5A4V - chains A and E of the 6 polymer chains in the assembly; structure by X-ray diffraction, 2.38 A resolution.

Chain A (and E):
Protein: Glutathione S-transferase F2
Source organism: Arabidopsis thaliana
Notes: EC 2.5.1.18; chain E of this document is another copy of the same molecule, construct and numbering; everything in this record applies to it too
UniProt: P46422 (GSTF2_ARATH); residue numbers follow UniProt; this construct covers 1-212
Sequence (212 residues; row label = number of the first residue in the row):
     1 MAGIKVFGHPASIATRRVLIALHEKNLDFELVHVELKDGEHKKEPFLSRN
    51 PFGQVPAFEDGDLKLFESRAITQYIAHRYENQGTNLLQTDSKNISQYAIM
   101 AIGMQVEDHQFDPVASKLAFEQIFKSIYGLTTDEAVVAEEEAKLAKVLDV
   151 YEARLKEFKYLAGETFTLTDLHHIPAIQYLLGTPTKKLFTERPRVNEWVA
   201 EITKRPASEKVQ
Not modelled in the structure: 1
Small-molecule neighbours: 3,5,7,3',4'-pentahydroxyflavone (QUE): H77, I94, Y97, A98, A101
What the authors report for this chain:
  - binding site for 3,5,7,3',4'-pentahydroxyflavone: Q73, H77, I94, Y97

Chain A / chain E interface:
Residue-residue contacts (21; chain A residue first):
  L36(A) - I127(E)
  H41(A) - S126(E)  hydrogen bond (side chain-backbone)
  K42(A) - S126(E)
  Q54(A) - G129(E)  hydrogen bond (side chain-backbone)
  S116(A) - Y128(E)  hydrogen bond (backbone-side chain)
  F120(A) - Y128(E)  hydrophobic
  F120(A) - L130(E)  hydrophobic
  Q122(A) - K37(E)
  F124(A) - F124(E)
  F124(A) - I127(E)  hydrophobic
  F124(A) - Y128(E)  hydrophobic
  S126(A) - H9(E)  hydrogen bond (backbone-side chain)
  S126(A) - L36(E)  hydrogen bond (side chain-backbone)
  S126(A) - K37(E)  hydrogen bond (side chain-backbone)
  I127(A) - H9(E)  hydrogen bond (backbone-side chain)
  Y128(A) - F124(E)  hydrophobic
  Y128(A) - I127(E)
  G129(A) - H9(E)
  G129(A) - L36(E)
  L130(A) - F120(E)  hydrophobic
  L130(A) - F124(E)  hydrophobic
Also at the interface, not in a pair above, chain A (16 interface residues in all): I13, K37, A119
Also at the interface, not in a pair above, chain E (11 interface residues in all): A11

Summary:
16 residues of chain A face 11 of chain E across their interface; the contacts include 7 hydrogen bonds. Polar
contacts include H41(A)-S126(E), Q54(A)-G129(E) and S116(A)-Y128(E). Ligands of chain A:
3,5,7,3',4'-pentahydroxyflavone. From the paper: a binding site for 3,5,7,3',4'-pentahydroxyflavone at Q73(A),
H77(A) and I94(A) among others.
Both chains are Glutathione S-transferase F2 (Arabidopsis thaliana). Entry 5A4V (AtGSTF2 from Arabidopsis
thaliana in complex with quercetin) was determined by X-ray diffraction, deposited together with 5A4U and
5A4W.
